PDB entry 1WP4 | X-ray diffraction, 2.00 A resolution | chains A and C of the 4 polymer chains in the assembly

# Chain A (and C)
Molecule: 3-hydroxyisobutyrate dehydrogenase
Organism: Thermus thermophilus
Notes: EC 1.1.1.31; chain C of this document is another copy of the same molecule, construct and numbering; everything in this record applies to it too
UniProtKB: Q5SLQ6 (Q5SLQ6_THET8); residues 1-289 here = UniProt positions 1-289
Chain sequence (289 residues; row label = number of the first residue in the row):
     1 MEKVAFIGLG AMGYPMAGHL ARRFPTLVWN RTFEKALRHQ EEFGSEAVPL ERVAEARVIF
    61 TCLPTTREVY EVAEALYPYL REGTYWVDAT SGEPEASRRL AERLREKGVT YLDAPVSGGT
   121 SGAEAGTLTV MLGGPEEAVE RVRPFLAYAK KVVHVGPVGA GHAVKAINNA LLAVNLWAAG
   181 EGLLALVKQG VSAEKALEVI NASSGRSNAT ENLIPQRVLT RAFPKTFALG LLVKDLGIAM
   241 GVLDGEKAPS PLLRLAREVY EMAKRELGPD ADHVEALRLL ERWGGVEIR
Not modelled in the structure: 1 (chain C: fully traced)
Small-molecule neighbours: NADPH (NDP; NADPH dihydro-nicotinamide-adenine-dinucleotide phosphate): Gly-8, Leu-9, Gly-10, Ala-11, Met-12, Gly-13, Trp-29, Asn-30, Arg-31, Thr-32, Lys-35, Cys-62, Leu-63, Pro-64, Glu-68, Glu-71, Val-72, Ala-89, Thr-90, Ser-91, Val-116, Gly-119, Thr-120, Lys-165, Thr-226, Phe-227, Leu-231, Lys-234, Asp-235

# Interface between chain A and chain C
Pairs across the interface - 10 pairs, chain A then chain C:
  Met-262(A) / Met-262(C)  hydrophobic
  Met-262(A) / Trp-283(C)  hydrophobic
  Arg-265(A) / Trp-283(C)  hydrogen bond (side chain-backbone)
  Arg-265(A) / Gly-284(C)
  Glu-266(A) / Glu-266(C)
  Glu-266(A) / Trp-283(C)  hydrogen bond
  Trp-283(A) / Met-262(C)  hydrophobic
  Trp-283(A) / Arg-265(C)  hydrogen bond (backbone-side chain)
  Trp-283(A) / Glu-266(C)  hydrogen bond
  Gly-284(A) / Arg-265(C)
Interface residues without a listed pair, chain A (6 interface residues in all): Leu-255
Interface residues without a listed pair, chain C (7 interface residues in all): Leu-255, Leu-279

# Summary
6 residues of chain A face 7 of chain C across their interface; the contacts include 4 hydrogen bonds. Among
the polar pairs are Arg-265(A)/Trp-283(C) and Glu-266(A)/Trp-283(C). Chain A binds NADPH.
Both chains are 3-hydroxyisobutyrate dehydrogenase (Thermus thermophilus). Entry 1WP4 (Structure of TT368
protein from Thermus Thermophilus HB8) was determined by X-ray diffraction together with 2CVZ from the same
study.
